4CPN - chains A and B; structure by X-ray diffraction, 2.40 A resolution.

Chain A (and B):
Molecule: Neuraminidase
Organism: Influenza B virus (B/BRISBANE/60/2008)
Notes: EC 3.2.1.18; chain B of this document is another copy of the same molecule, construct and numbering; everything in this record applies to it too
UniProtKB: C0LT34 (C0LT34_9INFB); residues 0-465 here correspond to UniProt positions 1-466 (UniProt number = residue number + 1)
Sequence (466 residues; numbered 0 to 465; the number before each row is that of its first residue; numbering starts at 0):
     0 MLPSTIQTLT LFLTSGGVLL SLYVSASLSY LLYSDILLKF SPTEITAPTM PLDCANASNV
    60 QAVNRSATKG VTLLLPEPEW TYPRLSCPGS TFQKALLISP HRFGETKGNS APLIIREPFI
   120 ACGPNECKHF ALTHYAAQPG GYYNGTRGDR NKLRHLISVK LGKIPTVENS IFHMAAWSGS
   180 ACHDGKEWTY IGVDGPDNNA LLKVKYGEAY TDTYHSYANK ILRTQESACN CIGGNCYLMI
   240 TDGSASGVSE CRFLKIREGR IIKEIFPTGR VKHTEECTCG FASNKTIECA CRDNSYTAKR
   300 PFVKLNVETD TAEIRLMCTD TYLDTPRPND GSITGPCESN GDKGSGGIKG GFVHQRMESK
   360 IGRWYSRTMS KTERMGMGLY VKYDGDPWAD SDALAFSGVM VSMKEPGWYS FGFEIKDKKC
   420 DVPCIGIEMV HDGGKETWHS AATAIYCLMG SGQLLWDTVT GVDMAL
Unresolved in the structure: 0-75
Disulfide bonds: Cys86-Cys419, Cys121-Cys126, Cys181-Cys228, Cys230-Cys235, Cys276-Cys290, Cys278-Cys288, Cys317-Cys336, Cys423-Cys446
Glycans and other covalent adducts: N-acetylglucosamine (NAG) linked to Asn143, Asn283
Metal / ion sites: Ca2+: Asp292, Thr296, Asp323, Gly343, Gly345
Residues lining bound ligands: zanamivir (ZMR): Arg115, Glu116, Leu131, Asp148, Arg149, Arg153, Trp176, Ile220, Arg222, Glu225, Ala244, Glu274, Glu275, Arg291, Asn293, Arg373, Trp407, Tyr408
Reported in the primary citation:
  - mutagenesis - I220L: decreased binding to zanamivir
  - mutagenesis - I220L (>100-fold): decreased binding to oseltamivir
  - mutagenesis - I220L (1.9-fold): decreased catalytic activity on MUNANA substrate
  - mutagenesis - I220L: unchanged growth in response to MDCK cells

How chain A and chain B interact:
Contacting residue pairs (87):
  Cys86(A) - Arg259(B)
  Gln92(A) - Leu200(B)
  Lys93(A) - Lys151(B)  hydrogen bond (side chain-backbone)
  Lys93(A) - Asp193(B)
  Lys93(A) - Lys202(B)  hydrogen bond (backbone-side chain)
  Ala94(A) - Met173(B)
  Ala94(A) - Ala174(B)  hydrogen bond (backbone-backbone)
  Ala94(A) - Lys202(B)
  Ala94(A) - Tyr209(B)
  Leu95(A) - His154(B)
  Leu95(A) - Phe171(B)
  Leu95(A) - His172(B)
  Leu95(A) - Met173(B)  hydrophobic
  Leu95(A) - Tyr209(B)
  Leu96(A) - Tyr134(B)  hydrogen bond (backbone-side chain)
  Leu96(A) - Leu152(B)  hydrophobic
  Leu96(A) - His154(B)  hydrogen bond (backbone-side chain)
  Ile97(A) - Tyr134(B)
  Ser98(A) - Tyr134(B)  hydrogen bond (backbone-side chain)
  Arg101(A) - His133(B)  hydrogen bond (side chain-backbone)
  Arg101(A) - Tyr134(B)  hydrogen bond (side chain-backbone)
  Arg101(A) - Ala135(B)
  Arg101(A) - Tyr141(B)
  Arg101(A) - Leu152(B)
  Phe102(A) - Leu112(B)  hydrophobic
  Phe102(A) - Tyr134(B)  hydrophobic
  Phe102(A) - Ala135(B)
  Phe102(A) - Ala136(B)
  Phe102(A) - Val166(B)  hydrophobic
  Glu104(A) - Gly139(B)
  Glu104(A) - Gly140(B)  hydrogen bond (side chain-backbone)
  Glu104(A) - Tyr141(B)
  Lys106(A) - Pro138(B)
  Gly107(A) - Pro138(B)
  Asn108(A) - Gly107(B)  hydrogen bond (side chain-backbone)
  Asn108(A) - Asn108(B)
  Asn108(A) - Ser109(B)  hydrogen bond (side chain-backbone)
  Asn108(A) - Pro138(B)
  Ser109(A) - Ala110(B)
  Ser109(A) - Val166(B)
  Cys126(A) - Glu207(B)  hydrogen bond (backbone-side chain)
  Lys159(A) - Ile170(B)
  Leu160(A) - Ile170(B)
  Gly161(A) - Ile170(B)
  Gly161(A) - Phe171(B)  hydrogen bond (backbone-backbone)
  Lys162(A) - Glu167(B)  hydrogen bond (side chain-backbone)
  Lys162(A) - Asn168(B)  hydrogen bond (side chain-backbone)
  Lys162(A) - Ser169(B)  hydrogen bond (side chain-backbone)
  Lys162(A) - Ile170(B)
  Ile163(A) - Tyr134(B)
  Ile163(A) - Val166(B)
  Ile163(A) - Phe171(B)  hydrophobic
  Thr165(A) - Glu167(B)  hydrogen bond
  Glu167(A) - Glu167(B)
  Asn168(A) - Glu167(B)  hydrogen bond (side chain-backbone)
  Ile414(A) - Glu207(B)
  Ile414(A) - Ala208(B)  hydrophobic
  Asp416(A) - Ala208(B)
  Asp416(A) - Thr210(B)
  Asp416(A) - Arg259(B)  salt bridge
  Lys417(A) - Glu186(B)  salt bridge
  Cys419(A) - Arg259(B)
  Val421(A) - Ala208(B)  hydrophobic
  Val421(A) - Tyr209(B)
  Cys446(A) - Tyr209(B)  hydrophobic
  Met448(A) - Lys202(B)
  Met448(A) - Tyr209(B)  hydrophobic
  Met448(A) - Thr212(B)
  Gly449(A) - Thr212(B)
  Ser450(A) - His214(B)  hydrogen bond (backbone-side chain)
  Leu454(A) - Pro195(B)
  Leu454(A) - Asn198(B)
  Leu454(A) - Leu200(B)  hydrophobic
  Trp455(A) - Asn150(B)
  Trp455(A) - Lys151(B)
  Trp455(A) - Trp176(B)
  Trp455(A) - Gly194(B)
  Trp455(A) - Pro195(B)
  Asp456(A) - Lys151(B)  salt bridge
  Val458(A) - Leu152(B)
  Thr459(A) - Leu152(B)
  Gly460(A) - Tyr141(B)
  Gly460(A) - Leu152(B)
  Val461(A) - Tyr141(B)
  Asp462(A) - Tyr141(B)  hydrogen bond (backbone-side chain)
  Leu465(A) - Gly140(B)
  Leu465(A) - Tyr141(B)
Interface residues without a listed pair, chain A (48 interface residues in all): Pro87, His100, Asn124, Glu125, Leu447, Gly451
Interface residues without a listed pair, chain B (45 interface residues in all): Glu104, Ala199, Tyr205, Asp211

Summary:
48 residues of chain A and 45 residues of chain B are in contact; the contacts include 20 hydrogen bonds and 3
salt bridges. Among the polar pairs are Asp416(A)-Arg259(B), Lys417(A)-Glu186(B) and Asp456(A)-Lys151(B). The
paper reports that I220L of chain A reduces binding to zanamivir; I220L of chain A reduces binding to
oseltamivir.
Both chains are Neuraminidase (Influenza B virus (B/BRISBANE/60/2008)). Entry 4CPN (Structure of the
Neuraminidase from the B/Brisbane/60/2008 virus in complex with Zanamivir) was determined by X-ray diffraction
together with 4CPL, 4CPM, 4CPO, 4CPY and 4CPZ from the same study.
